Entry 2HQ8 (X-ray diffraction, 1.80 A resolution); this record covers chain A.

[Chain A]
Molecule: Coelenterazine-binding protein ca-bound apo form
Source organism: Renilla muelleri
UniProt: P05938 (LBP_RENRE); residues 2-184 here correspond to UniProt positions 1-183 (UniProt number = residue number - 1)
Sequence (186 residues; numbered 1 to 186; the number before each row is that of its first residue):
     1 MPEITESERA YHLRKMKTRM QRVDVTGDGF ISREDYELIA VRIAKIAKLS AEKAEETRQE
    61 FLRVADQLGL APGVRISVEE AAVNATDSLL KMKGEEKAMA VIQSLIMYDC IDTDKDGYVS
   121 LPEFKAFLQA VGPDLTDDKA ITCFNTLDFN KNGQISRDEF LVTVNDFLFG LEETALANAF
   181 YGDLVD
Disordered / not traced: 1-3, 185-186
Ion coordination: Ca2+ site 1: D24, T26, D28, F30, D35; Ca2+ site 2: D112, D114, D116, Y118, E123; Ca2+ site 3: D148, N150, N152, Q154, E159
Curated features (UniProtKB/Swiss-Prot):
  - binding site (Ca(2+)): D112, D114, D116, Y118, E123, D148, N150, N152, Q154, E159

[Summary]
The Ca2+ site 1 is built by D24, T26, D28, F30 and D35. D112, D114, D116, Y118 and E123 form the Ca2+ site 2.
Curated annotation (UniProt) lists 10 Ca2+-binding residues.
Chain A is Coelenterazine-binding protein ca-bound apo form (Renilla muelleri); the structure, Crystal
structure of coelenterazine-binding protein from renilla muelleri in the ca loaded apo form, was determined by
X-ray diffraction together with 2HPS from the same study.
